Entry 9DDP (electron microscopy, 3.16 A resolution); this record covers chains B and Z of the 8 polymer chains in the assembly.

Chain B:
Molecule: Biopolymer transport protein ExbB
Organism: Escherichia coli
UniProtKB: P0ABU7 (EXBB_ECOLI); numbering as in UniProt (aligned over 1-244)
Sequence (244 residues; each row starts with the number of its first residue):
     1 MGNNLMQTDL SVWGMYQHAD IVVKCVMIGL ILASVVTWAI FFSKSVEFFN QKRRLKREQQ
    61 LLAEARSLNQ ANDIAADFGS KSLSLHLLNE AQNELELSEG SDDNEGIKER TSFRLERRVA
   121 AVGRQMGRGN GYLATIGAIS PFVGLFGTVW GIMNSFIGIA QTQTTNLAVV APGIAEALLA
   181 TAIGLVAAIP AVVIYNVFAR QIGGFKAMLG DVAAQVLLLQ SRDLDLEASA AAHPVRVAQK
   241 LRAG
Unresolved in the structure: 1-8, 234-244

Chain Z:
Molecule: Biopolymer transport protein ExbD
Organism: Escherichia coli
UniProtKB: P0ABV2 (EXBD_ECOLI); residue numbers follow UniProt; this construct covers 1-141
Sequence (163 residues; row label = number of the first residue in the row):
     1 MAMHLNENLD DNGEMHDINV TPFIDVMLVL LIIFMVAAPL ATVDVKVNLP ASTSTPQPRP
    61 EKPVYLSVKA DNSMFIGNDP VTDETMITAL NALTEGKKDT TIFFRADKTV DYETLMKVMD
   121 TLHQAGYLKI GLVGEETAKA KENLYFQGNA GSGHHHHHHH HHH
Unresolved in the structure: 1-10, 40-163
Construct notes: expression tag (142-163)

How chain B and chain Z interact:
Residue-residue contacts (6; chain B residue first):
  Phe142(B) with Ile18(Z), hydrophobic; Val20(Z), hydrophobic
  Val149(B) with Phe23(Z), hydrophobic
  Phe156(B) with Leu30(Z), hydrophobic; Phe34(Z), hydrophobic
  Thr165(B) with Ala38(Z)
Other interface residues (no listed pair), chain B (6 interface residues in all): Leu145, Ile152
Other interface residues (no listed pair), chain Z (7 interface residues in all): Ala37

Overview:
6 residues of chain B and 7 residues of chain Z are in contact.
Here chain B is Biopolymer transport protein ExbB and chain Z is Biopolymer transport protein ExbD, both from
Escherichia coli. Entry 9DDP (E. coli TonB-ExbBD TonB bound to ExbB chain E) was determined by electron
microscopy together with 9DDM, 9DDN, 9DDO and 9DDQ from the same study.
